8G0C - chains A and d of the 20 polymer chains in the assembly; structure by electron microscopy, 2.80 A resolution.

Chain A:
Molecule: ATP synthase subunit alpha
Source organism: Mycolicibacterium smegmatis MC2 155
Notes: EC 7.1.2.2
UniProtKB: A0R202 (ATPA_MYCS2); residue numbers follow UniProt; this construct covers 1-548
Amino-acid sequence (548 residues; numbered 1 to 548; the number before each row is that of its first residue):
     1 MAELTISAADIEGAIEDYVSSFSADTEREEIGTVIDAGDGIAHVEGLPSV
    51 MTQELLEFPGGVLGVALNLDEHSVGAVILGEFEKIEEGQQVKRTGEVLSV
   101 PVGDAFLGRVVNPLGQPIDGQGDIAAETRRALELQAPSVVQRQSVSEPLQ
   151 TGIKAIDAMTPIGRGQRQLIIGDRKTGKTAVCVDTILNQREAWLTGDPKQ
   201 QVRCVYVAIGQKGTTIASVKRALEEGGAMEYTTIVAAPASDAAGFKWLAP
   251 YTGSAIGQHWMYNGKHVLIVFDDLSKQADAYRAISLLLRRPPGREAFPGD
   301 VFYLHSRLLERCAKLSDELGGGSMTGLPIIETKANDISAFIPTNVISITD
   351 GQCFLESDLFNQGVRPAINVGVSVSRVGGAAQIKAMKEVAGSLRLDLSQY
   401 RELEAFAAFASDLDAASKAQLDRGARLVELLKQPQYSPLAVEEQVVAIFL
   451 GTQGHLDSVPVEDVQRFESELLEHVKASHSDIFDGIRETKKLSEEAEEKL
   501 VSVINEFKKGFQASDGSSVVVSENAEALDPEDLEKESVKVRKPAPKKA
Not modelled in the structure: 1-6, 516-532, 546-548
Residues lining bound ligands: ATP (adenosine-5'-triphosphate): D173, R174, K175, T176, G177, K178, T179, A180, R365, P366, Q433, P434, Q435

Chain d:
Molecule: ATP synthase subunit b-delta
Source organism: Mycolicibacterium smegmatis MC2 155
UniProtKB: A0R203 (ATPFD_MYCS2); residue numbers follow UniProt; this construct covers 1-445
Amino-acid sequence (445 residues; row label = number of the first residue in the row):
     1 MSIFIGQLIGFAVIAFIIVKWVVPPVRTLMRNQQEAVRAALAESAEAAKK
    51 LADADAMHAKALADAKAESEKVTEEAKQDSERIAAQLSEQAGSEAERIKA
   101 QGAQQIQLMRQQLIRQLRTGLGAEAVNKAAEIVRAHVADPQAQSATVDRF
   151 LSELEQMAPSSVVIDTAATSRLRAASRQSLAALVEKFDSVAGGLDADGLT
   201 NLADELASVAKLLLSETALNKHLAEPTDDSAPKVRLLERLLSDKVSATTL
   251 DLLRTAVSNRWSTESNLIDAVEHTARLALLKRAEIAGEVDEVEEQLFRFG
   301 RVLDAEPRLSALLSDYTTPAEGRVALLDKALTGRPGVNQTAAALLSQTVG
   351 LLRGERADEAVIDLAELAVSRRGEVVAHVSAAAELSDAQRTRLTEVLSRI
   401 YGRPVSVQLHVDPELLGGLSITVGDEVIDGSIASRLAAAQTGLPD
Not modelled in the structure: 158-169, 445

Interface between chain A and chain d:
Pairs across the interface - 7 pairs, chain A then chain d:
  E27(A) with V427(d)
  R28(A) with V427(d)
  E29(A) with V427(d), hydrogen bond (backbone-backbone)
  E30(A) with D425(d); E426(d); V427(d)
  I31(A) with D425(d), hydrogen bond (backbone-backbone)
Other interface residues (no listed pair), chain A (6 interface residues in all): T26
Other interface residues (no listed pair), chain d (5 interface residues in all): I428, D429

Summary:
Chain A and chain d form an interface of 6 and 5 residues respectively, with 2 hydrogen bonds. Main-chain
hydrogen bonds include E29(A)-V427(d) and I31(A)-D425(d). Chain A binds ATP.
Here chain A is ATP synthase subunit alpha and chain d is ATP synthase subunit b-delta, both from
Mycolicibacterium smegmatis MC2 155. Entry 8G0C (Cryo-EM structure of TBAJ-876-bound Mycobacterium smegmatis
ATP synthase rotational state 1 (backbone model)) was determined by electron microscopy, deposited together
with 8G07, 8G08, 8G09, 8G0A, 8G0B, 8G0D and 8G0E.
